5TDC - chains A and B; structure by X-ray diffraction, 1.61 A resolution.

# Chain A
Molecule: E3 ubiquitin-protein ligase UBR1
From: Homo sapiens
Notes: EC 6.3.2.-
UniProt: Q8IWV7 (UBR1_HUMAN); residues 98-168 here = UniProt positions 98-168
Chain sequence (76 residues; each row starts with the number of its first residue):
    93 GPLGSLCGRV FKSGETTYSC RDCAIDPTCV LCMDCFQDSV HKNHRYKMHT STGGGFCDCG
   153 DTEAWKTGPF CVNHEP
Not modelled in the structure: 93-97, 168
Sequence notes: expression tag (93-97)
Bound ions: Zn2+ site 1: Cys-99, Cys-124, Cys-127, Cys-149; Zn2+ site 2: Cys-112, Cys-115, His-133, His-136; Zn2+ site 3: Cys-127, Cys-151, Cys-163, His-166
UniProt features mapped onto this chain:
  - binding site (Zn(2+)): Cys-99, Cys-112, Cys-115, Cys-124, Cys-127, His-133, His-136, Cys-149, Cys-151, Cys-163, His-166
  - binding site (a peptide): Phe-148, Asp-150, Asp-153
  - natural variant: Val-122 (V122L: In JBS), Cys-127 (C127F: In JBS), His-136 (H136R: In JBS), His-166 (H166R: In JBS)

# Chain B
Molecule: NMM-ILE-PHE-SER peptide
Chain sequence (4 residues; each row starts with the number of its first residue):
     1 XIFS
Not modelled in the structure: 4
Modified residues: NMM ((2S)-2-amino-5-[(N-methylcarbamimidoyl)amino]pentanoic acid) at position 1

# Chain A / chain B interface
Residue-residue contacts (13):
  Pro-119(A) with Ile-2(B)
  Thr-120(A) with NMM_1(B); Ile-2(B), hydrogen bond (backbone-backbone)
  Cys-121(A) with NMM_1(B)
  Val-122(A) with NMM_1(B); Ile-2(B)
  His-141(A) with Ile-2(B)
  Gly-147(A) with NMM_1(B)
  Phe-148(A) with NMM_1(B), hydrogen bond (backbone-backbone)
  Asp-150(A) with NMM_1(B), hydrogen bond (side chain-backbone)
  Asp-153(A) with NMM_1(B)
  Glu-155(A) with NMM_1(B)
  Ala-156(A) with NMM_1(B)
Other interface residues (no listed pair), chain B (3 interface residues in all): Phe-3

# In short
11 residues of chain A and 3 residues of chain B are in contact, with 3 hydrogen bonds. Among the polar pairs
are Asp-150(A)/NMM_1(B), Thr-120(A)/Ile-2(B) and Phe-148(A)/NMM_1(B). From UniProt: 11 Zn2+-binding residues
and 3 peptide-binding residues on chain A.
Here chain A is E3 ubiquitin-protein ligase UBR1 (Homo sapiens) and chain B is NMM-ILE-PHE-SER peptide. Entry
5TDC (Crystal structure of the human UBR-box domain from UBR1 in complex with monomethylated arginine peptide)
was determined by X-ray diffraction together with 5TDA, 5TDB, 5TDD and 5UM3 from the same study.
